3ZC1 - chains B and E of the 8 polymer chains in the assembly; structure by X-ray diffraction, 3.27 A resolution.

== Chain B (and E) ==
Name: Aftrax
From: Archaeoglobus fulgidus
Notes: chain E of this document is another copy of the same molecule, construct and numbering; everything in this record applies to it too
UniProtKB: O28024 (O28024_ARCFU); residues 1-196 here = UniProt positions 1-196
Sequence (199 residues; row label = number of the first residue in the row; numbers below 1 keep their minus sign (Gly-2 is residue -2)):
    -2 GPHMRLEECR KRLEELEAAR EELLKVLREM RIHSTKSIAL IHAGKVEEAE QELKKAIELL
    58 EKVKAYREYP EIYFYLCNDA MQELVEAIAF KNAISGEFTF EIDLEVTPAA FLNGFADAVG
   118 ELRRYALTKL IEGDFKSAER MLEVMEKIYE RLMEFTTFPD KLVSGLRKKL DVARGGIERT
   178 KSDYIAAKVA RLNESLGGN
Unresolved in the structure: -2 to 0, 191-196
Differences from the reference sequence: expression tag (-2 to 0)
Bound ions: Mg2+: Glu83, Glu118
What the authors report for this chain:
  - catalytic residues: Asp114
  - mutagenesis - D114A: abolished catalytic activity on 14 bp siRNA-like duplex
  - catalytic residues: Glu80 (by similarity / conservation)

== How chain B and chain E interact ==
Pairs across the interface (47; chain B residue first):
  Met1(B) - Glu98(E)
  Arg2(B) - Phe97(E)
  Arg2(B) - Glu98(E)  hydrogen bond (backbone-side chain)
  Arg2(B) - Ile99(E)  hydrogen bond (side chain-backbone)
  Arg2(B) - Asp100(E)
  Arg2(B) - Leu101(E)
  Arg2(B) - Glu102(E)  salt bridge
  Leu3(B) - Arg148(E)
  Leu3(B) - Phe152(E)
  Glu5(B) - Glu102(E)
  Cys6(B) - Glu102(E)  hydrogen bond
  Cys6(B) - Phe108(E)  hydrophobic
  Arg7(B) - Glu151(E)
  Arg7(B) - Phe152(E)
  Arg7(B) - Phe155(E)
  Leu10(B) - Phe155(E)  hydrophobic
  Glu11(B) - Phe155(E)
  Glu14(B) - Pro156(E)
  Glu14(B) - Leu159(E)
  Arg17(B) - Leu159(E)
  Pro67(B) - Phe71(E)  hydrophobic
  Glu68(B) - Phe71(E)
  Phe71(B) - Pro67(E)  hydrophobic
  Phe97(B) - Arg2(E)
  Phe97(B) - Leu3(E)  hydrophobic
  Glu98(B) - Met1(E)
  Glu98(B) - Arg2(E)  hydrogen bond (side chain-backbone)
  Ile99(B) - Arg2(E)  hydrogen bond (backbone-side chain)
  Asp100(B) - Arg2(E)  salt bridge
  Leu101(B) - Arg2(E)
  Pro105(B) - Leu10(E)  hydrophobic
  Phe108(B) - Leu3(E)  hydrophobic
  Leu109(B) - Leu10(E)  hydrophobic
  Arg148(B) - Met1(E)
  Arg148(B) - Leu3(E)
  Glu151(B) - Arg7(E)  salt bridge
  Phe152(B) - Leu3(E)
  Phe152(B) - Arg7(E)
  Phe152(B) - Leu10(E)  hydrophobic
  Phe155(B) - Arg7(E)
  Phe155(B) - Leu10(E)  hydrophobic
  Phe155(B) - Glu11(E)
  Phe155(B) - Glu14(E)
  Pro156(B) - Glu14(E)
  Lys158(B) - Arg17(E)
  Leu159(B) - Glu14(E)
  Leu159(B) - Ile69(E)  hydrophobic
Interface residues without a listed pair, chain B (31 interface residues in all): Arg9, Thr154, Val160
Interface residues without a listed pair, chain E (29 interface residues in all): Cys6, Arg9, Leu13, Pro105, Lys158

== Summary ==
31 residues of chain B and 29 residues of chain E are in contact, with 5 hydrogen bonds and 3 salt bridges.
Among the polar pairs are Arg2(B)-Glu102(E), Asp100(B)-Arg2(E) and Glu151(B)-Arg7(E). Glu83(B) and Glu118(B)
coordinate Mg2+. From the paper: catalytic residues Asp114(B) and Glu80(B); D114A of chain B abolishes
catalytic activity on 14 bp siRNA-like duplex.
Both chains are Aftrax (Archaeoglobus fulgidus). Entry 3ZC1 (Crystal structure of AfC3PO) was determined by
X-ray diffraction together with 3ZC0 from the same study.
